Entry 4J8W (X-ray diffraction, 2.41 A resolution); this record covers chains B and J of the 10 polymer chains in the assembly.

== Chain B ==
Protein: Histone H4
Source organism: Xenopus laevis
UniProtKB: P62799 (H4_XENLA); residues 1-102 here correspond to UniProt positions 2-103 (UniProt number = residue number + 1)
Amino-acid sequence (102 residues; row label = number of the first residue in the row):
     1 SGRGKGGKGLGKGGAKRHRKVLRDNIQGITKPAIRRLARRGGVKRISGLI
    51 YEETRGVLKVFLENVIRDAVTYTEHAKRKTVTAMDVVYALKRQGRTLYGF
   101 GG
Not modelled in the structure: 1-20
Curated features (UniProtKB/Swiss-Prot):
  - DNA-binding region: Lys16 to Lys20
  - modified residue: Ser1 (N-acetylserine), Arg3 (Asymmetric dimethylarginine), Lys5 (N6-(2-hydroxyisobutyryl)lysine), Lys8 (N6-(2-hydroxyisobutyryl)lysine), Lys12 (N6-(2-hydroxyisobutyryl)lysine), Lys16 (N6-(2-hydroxyisobutyryl)lysine), Lys20 (N6,N6,N6-trimethyllysine), Lys31 (N6-(2-hydroxyisobutyryl)lysine), Lys44 (N6-(2-hydroxyisobutyryl)lysine), Ser47 (Phosphoserine), Tyr51 (Phosphotyrosine), Lys59 (N6-(2-hydroxyisobutyryl)lysine), Lys77 (N6-(2-hydroxyisobutyryl)lysine), Lys79 (N6-(2-hydroxyisobutyryl)lysine), Tyr88 (Phosphotyrosine), Lys91 (N6-(2-hydroxyisobutyryl)lysine)
  - cross-link (Glycyl lysine isopeptide (Lys-Gly)): Lys31 (interchain with G-Cter in UFM1), Lys91 (interchain with G-Cter in ubiquitin)

== Chain J ==
Molecule: 145-nt DNA strand
Sequence (145 nucleotides; row label = number of the first residue in the row; numbers below 1 keep their minus sign (DA-72 is residue -72)):
   -72 ATCAATATCCACCTGCAGATACTACCAAAAGTGTATTTGGAAACTGCTCC
   -22 ATCAAAAGGCATGTTCAGCTGATTCAGCTGAACATGCCTTTTGATGGAGC
    28 AGTTTCCAAATACACTTTTGGTAGTATCTGCAGGTGGATATTGAT

== How chain B and chain J interact ==
Pairs across the interface - 13 pairs, chain B then chain J:
  Val21(B) - DT16(J)  phosphate contact
  Arg23(B) - DT17(J)  salt bridge to the phosphate
  Arg35(B) - DA8(J)  salt bridge to the phosphate
  Arg45(B) - DG7(J)  sugar contact
  Arg45(B) - DA8(J)  phosphate contact
  Ile46(B) - DG7(J)  sugar contact
  Ile46(B) - DA8(J)  hydrogen bond to the phosphate
  Ser47(B) - DG7(J)  phosphate contact
  Gly48(B) - DG7(J)  hydrogen bond to the phosphate
  Arg78(B) - DC27(J)  phosphate contact
  Lys79(B) - DG26(J)  salt bridge to the phosphate
  Lys79(B) - DC27(J)  hydrogen bond to the phosphate
  Thr80(B) - DC27(J)  hydrogen bond to the phosphate
Other interface residues (no listed pair), chain B (13 interface residues in all): Lys44, Tyr51, Lys77
Other interface residues (no listed pair), chain J (9 interface residues in all): DT6, DA9, DA28

== In short ==
13 residues of chain B face 9 of chain J across their interface, with 4 hydrogen bonds and 3 salt bridges.
Among the polar pairs are Ile46(B)-DA8(J), Gly48(B)-DG7(J) and Lys79(B)-DC27(J). Curated annotation (UniProt)
lists a DNA-binding region on chain B.
Chain B is Histone H4 (Xenopus laevis) and chain J is a 145-nt DNA strand; the structure, X-ray structure of
NCP145 with chlorido(eta-6-p-cymene)(N-fluorophenyl-2-pyridinecarbothioamide)osmium(II), was determined by
X-ray diffraction together with 4J8V, 4J8X and 4J8U from the same study.
